7T22 - chains A and G of the 10 polymer chains in the assembly; structure by electron microscopy, 4.20 A resolution (low resolution: residue-level contacts below are approximate; hydrogen-bond / salt-bridge calls are withheld).

Chain A:
Molecule: Replicative DNA helicase
From: Escherichia coli K-12
Notes: EC 3.6.4.12
UniProtKB: P0ACB0 (DNAB_ECOLI); residue numbers follow UniProt; this construct covers 1-471
Amino-acid sequence (471 residues; each row starts with the number of its first residue):
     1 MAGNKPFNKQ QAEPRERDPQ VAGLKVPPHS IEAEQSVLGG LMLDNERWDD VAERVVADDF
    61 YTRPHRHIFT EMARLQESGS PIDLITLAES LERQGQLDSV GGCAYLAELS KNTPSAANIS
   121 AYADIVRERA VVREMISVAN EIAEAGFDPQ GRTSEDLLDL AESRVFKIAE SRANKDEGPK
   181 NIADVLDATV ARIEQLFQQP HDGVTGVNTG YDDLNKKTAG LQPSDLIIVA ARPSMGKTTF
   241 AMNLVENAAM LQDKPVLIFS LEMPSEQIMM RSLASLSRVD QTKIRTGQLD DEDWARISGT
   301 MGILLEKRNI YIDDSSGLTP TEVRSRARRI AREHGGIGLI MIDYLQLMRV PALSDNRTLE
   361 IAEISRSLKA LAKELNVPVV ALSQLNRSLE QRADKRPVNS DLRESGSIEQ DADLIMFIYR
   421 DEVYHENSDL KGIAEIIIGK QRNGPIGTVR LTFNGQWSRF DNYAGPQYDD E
Not modelled in the structure: 1-23
Construct notes: engineered mutation Cys103 (Phe in P0ACB0)
Small-molecule neighbours: ADP (adenosine-5'-diphosphate): Lys440, Gln441, Arg442, Asn443, Gly444, Pro445
UniProt features mapped onto this chain:
  - binding site (ATP): Ser234, Lys237, Thr238, Arg442
  - mutagenesis: Pro81 (P81H: About 100-fold increased survival following 3000 Gy ionizing radiation), Ala130 (A130V: In dnaB8, dnaB43, dnaB454; temperature sensitive, no DNA replication at 42 degrees Celsius in vivo, in vitro decreased helicase activity at 30, at 42 degrees Celius almost no helicase, no ...), Met242 (M242I: In dnaB70; temperature sensitive, no DNA replication at 42 degrees Celsius in vivo, in vitro 25% helicase activity at 30, further decreased helicase at 42 degrees Celius, low ATPase activity ...), Gly299 (G299D: In dnaB252; temperature sensitive, no DNA replication at 42 degrees Celsius in vivo, in vitro no change in pRNA synthesis, 5'-3' helicase activity or ATPase at either temperature)

Chain G:
Molecule: DNA primase
From: Escherichia coli K-12
Notes: EC 2.7.7.101; fragment: C-terminal domain
UniProtKB: P0ABS5 (DNAG_ECOLI); numbering as in UniProt (aligned over 434-581)
Amino-acid sequence (148 residues; row label = number of the first residue in the row):
   434 AAESGVSRPV PQLKRTTMRI LIGLLVQNPE LATLVPPLEN LDENKLPGLG LFRELVNTCL
   494 SQPGLTTGQL LEHYRGTNNA ATLEKLSMWD DIADKNIAEQ TFTDSLNHMF DSLLELRQEE
   554 LIARERTHGL SNEECLELWT LNQELAKK
Not modelled in the structure: 434-448, 581
Construct notes: engineered mutation Cys568 (Arg in P0ABS5)
UniProt features mapped onto this chain:
  - mutagenesis: Gln576 (Q576A: Decreases interaction with DnaB and primase activity)

How chain A and chain G interact:
Pairs across the interface (15):
  Glu32(A) - Arg452(G)
  Glu32(A) - Trp522(G)
  Lys111(A) - Thr450(G)
  Lys111(A) - His541(G)
  Asn112(A) - Thr449(G)
  Asn112(A) - Ile453(G)
  Pro114(A) - Ile453(G)
  Pro114(A) - Asp537(G)
  Ser115(A) - Thr534(G)
  Ser115(A) - Asp537(G)
  Ala117(A) - Ile530(G)
  Ala117(A) - Thr534(G)
  Asn118(A) - Ile530(G)
  Asn118(A) - Thr534(G)
  Ala121(A) - Ile525(G)
Also at the interface, not in a pair above, chain A (9 interface residues in all): Tyr122
Also at the interface, not in a pair above, chain G (13 interface residues in all): Asp523, Gln533, Ser538

In short:
Chain A and chain G form an interface of 9 and 13 residues respectively. Ligands of chain A: ADP. Curated
annotation (UniProt) lists 4 ATP-binding residues and 4 mutagenesis sites on chain A; one mutagenesis site on
chain G.
Here chain A is Replicative DNA helicase and chain G is DNA primase, both from Escherichia coli K-12. Entry
7T22 (E. coli DnaB bound to three DnaG C-terminal domains, ssDNA, ADP and AlF4) was determined by electron
microscopy.
